Entry 8U61 (electron microscopy, 4.00 A resolution); this record covers chains B and A of the 5 polymer chains in the assembly.

[Chain B (and A)]
Protein: RPA-related protein RADX
Source organism: Homo sapiens
Notes: chain A of this document is another copy of the same molecule, construct and numbering; everything in this record applies to it too
UniProt: Q6NSI4 (RADX_HUMAN); residue numbers follow UniProt; this construct covers 1-855
Amino-acid sequence (855 residues; each row starts with the number of its first residue):
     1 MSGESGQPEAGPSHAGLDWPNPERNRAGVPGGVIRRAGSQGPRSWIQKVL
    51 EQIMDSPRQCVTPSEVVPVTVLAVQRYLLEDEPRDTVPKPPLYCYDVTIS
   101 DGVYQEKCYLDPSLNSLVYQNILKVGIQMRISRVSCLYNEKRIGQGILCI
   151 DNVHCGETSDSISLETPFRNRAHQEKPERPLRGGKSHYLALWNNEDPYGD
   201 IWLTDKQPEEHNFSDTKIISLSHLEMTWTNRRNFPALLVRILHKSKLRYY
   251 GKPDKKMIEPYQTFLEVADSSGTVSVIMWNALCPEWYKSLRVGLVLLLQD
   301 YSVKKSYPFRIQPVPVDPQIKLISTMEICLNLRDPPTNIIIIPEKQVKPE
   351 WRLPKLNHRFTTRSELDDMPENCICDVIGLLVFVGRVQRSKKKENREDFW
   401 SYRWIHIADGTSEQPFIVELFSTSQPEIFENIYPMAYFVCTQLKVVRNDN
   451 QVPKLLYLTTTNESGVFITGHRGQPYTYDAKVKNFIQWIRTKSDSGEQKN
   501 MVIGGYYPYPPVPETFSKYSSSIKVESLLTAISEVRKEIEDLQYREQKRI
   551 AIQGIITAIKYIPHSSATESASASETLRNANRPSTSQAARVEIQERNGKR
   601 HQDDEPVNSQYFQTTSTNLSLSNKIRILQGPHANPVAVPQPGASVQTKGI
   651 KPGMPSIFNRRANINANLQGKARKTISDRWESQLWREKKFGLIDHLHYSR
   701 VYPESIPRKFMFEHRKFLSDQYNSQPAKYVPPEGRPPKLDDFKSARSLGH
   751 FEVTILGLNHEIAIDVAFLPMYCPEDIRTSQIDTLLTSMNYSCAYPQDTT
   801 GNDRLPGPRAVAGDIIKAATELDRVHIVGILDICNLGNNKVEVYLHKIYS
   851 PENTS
Unresolved in the structure: 1-42, 567-675, 852-855 (chain A: 1-42, 140-142, 567-675, 852-855)
Reported in the primary citation:
  - self-association interface (contacts with another copy of this molecule): Arg58, Tyr138, Glu140, Lys141, Arg142, Arg232, Tyr307, Glu526, Leu529, Gln553, Asn759, Glu761
  - binding site for dT25 DNA: Arg248, Gln262, Trp279, Lys304, Tyr307, Phe309, Arg333, Arg396

[Chain B / chain A interface]
Pairs across the interface (24):
  Pro57(B) with Leu758(A); Asn759(A); His760(A)
  Arg58(B) with Asn759(A); Glu761(A), salt bridge
  Leu137(B) with Asn759(A)
  Tyr138(B) with Leu758(A), hydrophobic; Asn759(A), hydrogen bond (backbone-side chain); His826(A)
  Glu140(B) with Leu529(A); Ala531(A); Ile532(A); Gln553(A), hydrogen bond (backbone-side chain); Leu758(A)
  Lys141(B) with Glu526(A), hydrogen bond (side chain-backbone); Leu528(A); Leu529(A), hydrogen bond (side chain-backbone)
  Arg142(B) with Gln553(A), hydrogen bond (backbone-side chain)
  Ile143(B) with Phe516(A), hydrophobic; Leu529(A), hydrophobic; Gln553(A); Val828(A), hydrophobic
  Lys185(B) with Glu526(A)
  Arg232(B) with Tyr307(A), hydrogen bond
Also at the interface, not in a pair above, chain B (11 interface residues in all): Asn139
Also at the interface, not in a pair above, chain A (16 interface residues in all): Ser527, Gly757

[Overview]
The interface between chain B and chain A involves 11 residues on one side and 16 on the other; the contacts
include 6 hydrogen bonds and 1 salt bridge. Polar contacts include Arg58(B)-Glu761(A), Tyr138(B)-Asn759(A) and
Glu140(B)-Gln553(A). From the paper: a binding site for dT25 DNA at Arg248(B), Gln262(B) and Trp279(B) among
others; a self-association interface involving Arg58(B), Tyr138(B) and Glu140(B) among others.
Both chains are RPA-related protein RADX (Homo sapiens). Entry 8U61 (Human RADX tetramer bound to ssDNA) was
determined by electron microscopy.
